Entry 6VW0 (electron microscopy, 3.59 A resolution); this record covers chains F and P of the 10 polymer chains in the assembly.

== Chain F ==
Protein: RNA polymerase sigma factor SigA
Organism: Mycobacterium tuberculosis
Reference sequence: P9WGI0 (SIGA_MYCTO); residues 1-528 here = UniProt positions 1-528
Sequence (531 residues; each row starts with the number of its first residue; numbers below 1 keep their minus sign (Gly-2 is residue -2)):
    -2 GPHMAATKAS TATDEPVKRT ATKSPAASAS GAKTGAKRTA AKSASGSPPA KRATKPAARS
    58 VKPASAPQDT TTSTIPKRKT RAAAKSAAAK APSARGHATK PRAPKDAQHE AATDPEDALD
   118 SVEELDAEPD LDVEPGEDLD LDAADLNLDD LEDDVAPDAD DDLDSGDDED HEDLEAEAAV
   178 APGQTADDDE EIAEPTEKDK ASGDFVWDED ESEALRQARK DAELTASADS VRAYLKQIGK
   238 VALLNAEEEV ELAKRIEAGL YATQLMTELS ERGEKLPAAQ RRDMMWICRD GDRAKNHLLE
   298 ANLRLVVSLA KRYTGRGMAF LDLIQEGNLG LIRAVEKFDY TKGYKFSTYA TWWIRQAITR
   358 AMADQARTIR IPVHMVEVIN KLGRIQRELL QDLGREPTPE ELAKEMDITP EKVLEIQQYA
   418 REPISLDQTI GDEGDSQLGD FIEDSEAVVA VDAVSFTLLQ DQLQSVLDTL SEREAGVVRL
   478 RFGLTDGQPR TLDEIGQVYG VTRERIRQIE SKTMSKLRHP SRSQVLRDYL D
Disordered / not traced: -2 to 205, 528
Differences from the reference sequence: expression tag (-2 to 0)
Curated features (UniProtKB/Swiss-Prot):
  - DNA-binding region: Leu489 to Ser508 (H-T-H motif)
  - region: Ala225 to Ala259 (Sigma-70 factor domain-1)
  - motif: Asp319 to Gln322 (Interaction with polymerase core subunit RpoC)

== Chain P ==
Molecule: 90-nt DNA strand
Organism: Mycobacterium tuberculosis
Sequence (90 nucleotides; row label = number of the first residue in the row):
    65 CGTGCTTGTT TCCGCCCGCT TCGGGGCAAC CCTGCCAGTC TAATACAAAT CCGGCAATGG
   125 AGTCAAGACC AGGTTCGGTC ATCCATAGCC
Disordered / not traced: 65-76, 142-154

== Interface between chain F and chain P ==
Contacting residue pairs (33):
  Tyr310(F) - DT105(P)  hydrogen bond to the phosphate
  Arg313(F) - DT103(P)  hydrogen bond to the phosphate
  Arg313(F) - DC104(P)  hydrogen bond to the phosphate
  Glu374(F) - DA107(P)  base contact
  Asn377(F) - DT103(P)  base contact
  Arg381(F) - DC104(P)  sugar contact
  Arg381(F) - DA106(P)  salt bridge to the phosphate
  Arg384(F) - DC104(P)  base contact
  Glu419(F) - DG102(P)  hydrogen bond to the base
  Pro420(F) - DA101(P)  hydrogen bond to the base
  Ile421(F) - DC100(P)  sugar contact
  Ile421(F) - DA101(P)  base contact
  Ser422(F) - DA101(P)  base contact
  Gln425(F) - DC100(P)  hydrogen bond to the phosphate
  Gln425(F) - DA101(P)  base contact
  Ile427(F) - DC100(P)  phosphate contact
  Gly428(F) - DG98(P)  base contact
  Asp429(F) - DG98(P)  base contact
  Glu430(F) - DG98(P)  hydrogen bond to the base
  Ser433(F) - DG98(P)  hydrogen bond to the base
  Phe438(F) - DG98(P)  base contact
  Arg478(F) - DG126(P)  salt bridge to the phosphate
  Thr488(F) - DA125(P)  phosphate contact
  Thr488(F) - DG126(P)  phosphate contact
  Leu489(F) - DG126(P)  hydrogen bond to the phosphate
  Arg500(F) - DA125(P)  base contact
  Arg500(F) - DG126(P)  hydrogen bond to the base
  Arg500(F) - DT127(P)  hydrogen bond to the base
  Glu501(F) - DT127(P)  base contact
  Glu501(F) - DC128(P)  hydrogen bond to the base
  Glu501(F) - DA129(P)  base contact
  Arg504(F) - DT127(P)  sugar contact
  Arg504(F) - DC128(P)  salt bridge to the phosphate
Also at the interface, not in a pair above, chain F (30 interface residues in all): Arg309, Trp349, Arg352, Gln353, Ala417, Leu435, Gln505
Also at the interface, not in a pair above, chain P (18 interface residues in all): DT97, DC99, DT108, DA130

== Summary ==
The interface between chain F and chain P involves 30 residues on one side and 18 on the other, with 12
hydrogen bonds and 3 salt bridges. Polar contacts include Glu419(F)-DG102(P), Pro420(F)-DA101(P) and
Glu430(F)-DG98(P).
Chain F is RNA polymerase sigma factor SigA and chain P is a 90-nt DNA strand, both from Mycobacterium
tuberculosis; the structure, Mycobacterium tuberculosis RNAP S456L mutant open promoter complex, was
determined by electron microscopy together with 6VVS, 6VVT, 6VVV, 6VVX, 6VVY and 6VVZ from the same study.
